5DNF - chains E and G of the 9 polymer chains in the assembly; structure by X-ray diffraction, 2.55 A resolution.

# Chain E (and G)
Name: C-C motif chemokine 5
Organism: Homo sapiens
Notes: engineered mutation(s): S4TNR; chain G of this document is another copy of the same molecule, construct and numbering; everything in this record applies to it too
UniProtKB: P13501 (CCL5_HUMAN); residues 4-68 here correspond to UniProt positions 27-91 (UniProt number = residue number + 23)
Sequence (65 residues; numbered 4 to 68; the number before each row is that of its first residue):
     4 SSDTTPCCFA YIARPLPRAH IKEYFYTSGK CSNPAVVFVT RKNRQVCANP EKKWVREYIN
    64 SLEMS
Disulfides: Cys10-Cys34, Cys11-Cys50
Residues lining bound ligands: beta-D-glucopyranose (BGC): Tyr27, Tyr29, Glu66
From the paper describing this entry:
  - binding site for n,O6-disulfo-glucosamine: Lys55, Lys56, Arg59

# How chain E and chain G interact
Pairs across the interface (25; chain E residue first):
  Tyr29(E) with Ile62(G); Asn63(G), hydrogen bond; Glu66(G); Met67(G), hydrophobic
  Thr30(E) with Met67(G)
  Gly32(E) with Met67(G)
  Pro37(E) with Met67(G), hydrophobic
  Ala38(E) with Met67(G)
  Pro53(E) with Arg59(G); Asn63(G), hydrogen bond (backbone-side chain); Met67(G), hydrophobic
  Glu54(E) with Arg59(G)
  Arg59(E) with Tyr29(G), hydrogen bond; Pro53(G); Arg59(G); Ile62(G); Asn63(G), hydrogen bond
  Ile62(E) with Tyr29(G)
  Asn63(E) with Tyr29(G), hydrogen bond; Pro53(G), hydrogen bond (side chain-backbone)
  Glu66(E) with Tyr29(G)
  Met67(E) with Tyr29(G), hydrophobic; Thr30(G); Gly32(G); Pro37(G), hydrophobic
Also at the interface, not in a pair above, chain E (14 interface residues in all): Lys55, Lys56
Also at the interface, not in a pair above, chain G (13 interface residues in all): Ala38, Glu54, Ser68

# In short
The interface between chain E and chain G involves 14 residues on one side and 13 on the other; the contacts
include 6 hydrogen bonds. Among the polar pairs are Tyr29(E)-Asn63(G), Pro53(E)-Asn63(G) and
Arg59(E)-Tyr29(G). Ligands of chain E: beta-D-glucopyranose. The paper reports a binding site for
n,O6-disulfo-glucosamine at Lys55(E), Lys56(E) and Arg59(E).
Chain E and chain G are both C-C motif chemokine 5 (Homo sapiens); the structure, Crystal structure of CC
chemokine 5 (CCL5) oligomer in complex with heparin, was determined by X-ray diffraction together with 5D65,
5CMD, 5COR and 5COY from the same study.
